Entry 1IQX (X-ray diffraction, 2.00 A resolution); this record covers chains A and B.

[Chain A (and B)]
Name: Co(ii)-substituted amine oxidase
Organism: Arthrobacter globiformis
Notes: EC 1.4.3.6; chain B of this document is another copy of the same molecule, construct and numbering; everything in this record applies to it too
Reference sequence: P46881 (PAOX_ARTGO); residues 1-638 here = UniProt positions 1-638
Chain sequence (638 residues; row label = number of the first residue in the row):
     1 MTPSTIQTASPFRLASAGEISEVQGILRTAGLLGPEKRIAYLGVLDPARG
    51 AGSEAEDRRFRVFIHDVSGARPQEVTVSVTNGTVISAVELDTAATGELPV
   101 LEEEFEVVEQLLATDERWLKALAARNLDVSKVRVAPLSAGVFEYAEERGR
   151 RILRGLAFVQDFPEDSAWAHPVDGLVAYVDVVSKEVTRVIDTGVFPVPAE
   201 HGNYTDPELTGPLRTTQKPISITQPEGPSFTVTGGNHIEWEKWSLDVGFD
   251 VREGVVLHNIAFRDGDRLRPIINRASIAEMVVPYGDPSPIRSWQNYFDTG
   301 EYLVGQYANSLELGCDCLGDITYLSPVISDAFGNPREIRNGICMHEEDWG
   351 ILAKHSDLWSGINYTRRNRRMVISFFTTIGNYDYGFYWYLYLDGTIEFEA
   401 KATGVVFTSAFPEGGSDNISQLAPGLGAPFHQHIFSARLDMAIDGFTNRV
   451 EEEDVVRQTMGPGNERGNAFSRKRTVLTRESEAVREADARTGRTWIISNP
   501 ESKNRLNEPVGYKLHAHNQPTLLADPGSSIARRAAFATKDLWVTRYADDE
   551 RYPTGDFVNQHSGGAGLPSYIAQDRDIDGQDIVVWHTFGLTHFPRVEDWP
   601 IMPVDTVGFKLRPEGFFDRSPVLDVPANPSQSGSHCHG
Disordered / not traced: 1-8, 629-638
Sequence notes: modified residue (382)
Modified / non-standard residues: Tyr382 (5-(2-carboxy-2-aminoethyl)-2-hydroxy-1,4-benzoquinone; TPQ)
Curated features (UniProtKB/Swiss-Prot):
  - active site: Asp298 (Proton acceptor), Tyr382 (Schiff-base intermediate with substrate)
  - binding site (substrate): Tyr296 to Tyr307, Ile379 to Tyr384
  - binding site (Cu cation): His431, His433, His592
  - modified residue: Tyr382 (2',4',5'-topaquinone)
  - mutagenesis: Tyr382 (Y382F: Loss of activity)
Cystine bridges: Cys317-Cys343
Ion coordination: Co2+: His431, His433, His592

[How chain A and chain B interact]
Residue-residue contacts (310):
  Arg133(A) with Trp359(B)
  Val134(A) with Trp359(B)
  Ala135(A) with Trp359(B)
  Phe142(A) with Arg466(B)
  Glu143(A) with Arg466(B), salt bridge
  Tyr144(A) with Arg466(B), hydrogen bond
  Gln160(A) with Trp359(B), hydrogen bond (side chain-backbone); Ser360(B)
  Pro163(A) with Trp359(B); Ser360(B)
  Glu164(A) with Ser360(B); Ile362(B)
  Asp165(A) with Ser360(B)
  Ala167(A) with Trp359(B), hydrophobic
  Trp168(A) with Asp357(B), hydrogen bond; Trp359(B), hydrophobic
  Glu200(A) with Arg505(B), salt bridge
  Tyr204(A) with His355(B); Tyr364(B), hydrophobic; Leu623(B), hydrophobic
  Thr205(A) with Ile362(B); Tyr364(B)
  Leu209(A) with Arg619(B); Leu623(B), hydrophobic
  Thr210(A) with Leu623(B); Asp624(B)
  Pro212(A) with Asp624(B)
  Leu213(A) with Leu623(B); Asp624(B)
  Arg214(A) with Glu241(B), salt bridge; Lys242(B); Leu392(B); Pro621(B), hydrogen bond (side chain-backbone); Val622(B); Asp624(B), salt bridge; Val625(B); Pro626(B)
  Thr216(A) with Ser229(B); Glu241(B), hydrogen bond
  Gln217(A) with Ser229(B); Glu241(B), hydrogen bond; Arg369(B); Leu392(B); Val625(B); Asn628(B), hydrogen bond
  Lys218(A) with Gln224(B); Glu226(B); Gly227(B); Ser229(B), hydrogen bond (backbone-side chain); Arg369(B), hydrogen bond (backbone-side chain)
  Pro219(A) with Gln224(B), hydrogen bond (backbone-side chain); Pro225(B); Glu226(B)
  Ile220(A) with Thr223(B); Gln224(B); Asp348(B)
  Ser221(A) with Ser221(B); Ile222(B); Thr223(B), hydrogen bond (backbone-backbone); Pro225(B)
  Ile222(A) with Ser221(B)
  Thr223(A) with Ile220(B); Ser221(B), hydrogen bond (backbone-backbone)
  Gln224(A) with Lys218(B); Pro219(B), hydrogen bond (side chain-backbone); Ile220(B)
  Pro225(A) with Pro219(B), hydrophobic
  Glu226(A) with Lys218(B); Pro219(B)
  Gly227(A) with Lys218(B)
  Pro228(A) with Lys218(B)
  Ser229(A) with Thr216(B); Gln217(B); Lys218(B), hydrogen bond (side chain-backbone)
  Glu241(A) with Arg214(B), salt bridge; Thr216(B), hydrogen bond; Gln217(B), hydrogen bond
  Lys242(A) with Arg214(B)
  Tyr284(A) with Asn468(B)
  Gly285(A) with Asn468(B); Ala469(B); Phe470(B), hydrogen bond (backbone-backbone)
  Asp286(A) with Asn468(B)
  Pro287(A) with Gly463(B); Asn468(B); Ala469(B), hydrophobic
  Pro289(A) with Arg466(B)
  Ser292(A) with Arg466(B), hydrogen bond; Asn468(B)
  Trp293(A) with Arg466(B)
  Asn309(A) with Lys354(B)
  Gly314(A) with Arg367(B)
  Cys315(A) with Ile351(B); Arg367(B), hydrogen bond (backbone-side chain)
  Asp316(A) with Ile351(B); Lys354(B), salt bridge; Thr365(B); Arg367(B), hydrogen bond (backbone-side chain)
  Cys317(A) with Arg367(B)
  Leu318(A) with Asp348(B); Arg367(B)
  Glu347(A) with Ile220(B)
  Asp348(A) with Ile220(B); Leu318(B)
  Trp349(A) with Trp349(B), hydrophobic
  Ile351(A) with Cys315(B); Asp316(B); Val604(B)
  Leu352(A) with Pro603(B); Val604(B), hydrogen bond (backbone-backbone)
  Ala353(A) with Thr403(B); Met602(B)
  Lys354(A) with Asn309(B); Asp316(B), salt bridge; Phe376(B); Asp383(B); Thr403(B), hydrogen bond (backbone-side chain); Gly404(B), hydrogen bond (backbone-backbone)
  His355(A) with Tyr204(B); Gly380(B); Asn381(B), hydrogen bond (side chain-backbone); Asp383(B), salt bridge; Gly404(B); Val405(B); Ile601(B)
  Ser356(A) with Thr378(B); Asp383(B), hydrogen bond (backbone-side chain)
  Asp357(A) with Trp168(B), hydrogen bond
  Trp359(A) with Arg133(B); Val134(B); Ala135(B); Gln160(B), hydrogen bond (backbone-side chain); Pro163(B); Ala167(B), hydrophobic; Trp168(B), hydrophobic
  Ser360(A) with Gln160(B); Pro163(B); Glu164(B); Asp165(B)
  Ile362(A) with Glu164(B); Thr205(B)
  Tyr364(A) with Tyr204(B), hydrophobic; Thr205(B); Ile601(B), hydrophobic
  Thr365(A) with Asp316(B)
  Arg367(A) with Gly314(B); Cys315(B), hydrogen bond (side chain-backbone); Asp316(B), hydrogen bond (side chain-backbone); Cys317(B); Leu318(B)
  Arg369(A) with Lys218(B), hydrogen bond (side chain-backbone); Ile220(B)
  Phe376(A) with Lys354(B)
  Thr378(A) with Ser356(B)
  Gly380(A) with His355(B)
  Asn381(A) with His355(B), hydrogen bond (backbone-side chain)
  Asp383(A) with Lys354(B); His355(B), salt bridge; Ser356(B), hydrogen bond (side chain-backbone)
  Tyr387(A) with Ile351(B)
  Leu392(A) with Arg214(B); Gln217(B)
  Thr403(A) with Ala353(B); Lys354(B), hydrogen bond (side chain-backbone)
  Gly404(A) with Lys354(B), hydrogen bond (backbone-backbone); His355(B)
  Val405(A) with His355(B)
  Asp417(A) with Ser471(B), hydrogen bond (backbone-side chain)
  Asn418(A) with Gln458(B), hydrogen bond; Ala469(B); Phe470(B), hydrogen bond (side chain-backbone)
  Gln421(A) with Leu506(B)
  Leu422(A) with Leu506(B)
  Ala423(A) with Arg505(B); Leu506(B)
  Pro424(A) with Arg505(B); Leu506(B)
  Phe430(A) with Phe470(B); Arg472(B)
  His431(A) with Phe470(B)
  Gln432(A) with Phe470(B)
  Val455(A) with Leu523(B), hydrophobic; Phe593(B), hydrophobic
  Arg457(A) with Leu523(B), hydrogen bond (side chain-backbone); Ala524(B), hydrogen bond (side chain-backbone); Pro526(B)
  Gln458(A) with Asn418(B); Asp525(B)
  Thr459(A) with Asp525(B)
  Met460(A) with Asp525(B), hydrogen bond (backbone-side chain); Gly527(B); Ser528(B)
  Gly463(A) with Pro287(B)
  Arg466(A) with Phe142(B); Glu143(B), salt bridge; Tyr144(B), hydrogen bond; Pro289(B); Ser292(B), hydrogen bond; Trp293(B); Ser528(B)
  Gly467(A) with Ala524(B); Asp525(B), hydrogen bond (backbone-backbone); Ser528(B)
  Asn468(A) with Tyr284(B); Gly285(B); Asp286(B); Pro287(B); Ser292(B)
  Ala469(A) with Gly285(B); Pro287(B); Asn418(B)
  Phe470(A) with Gly285(B), hydrogen bond (backbone-backbone); Asn418(B), hydrogen bond (backbone-side chain); Phe430(B); His431(B); Gln432(B); Leu523(B), hydrophobic; Thr591(B); Phe593(B), hydrophobic
  Ser471(A) with Asp417(B), hydrogen bond (side chain-backbone); Phe593(B)
  Arg472(A) with Phe593(B)
  Glu486(A) with Arg490(B), salt bridge
  Ala487(A) with Arg490(B), hydrogen bond (backbone-side chain)
  Ala489(A) with Ala489(B), hydrophobic; Asn518(B); Pro520(B)
  Arg490(A) with Pro520(B)
  Gly492(A) with Pro520(B)
  Arg505(A) with Glu200(B), salt bridge; Ala423(B); Pro424(B)
  Leu506(A) with Gln421(B); Leu422(B); Ala423(B); Val596(B), hydrophobic
  Asn518(A) with Ala489(B)
  Pro520(A) with Ala489(B); Arg490(B); Gly492(B)
  Leu522(A) with Arg457(B)
  Leu523(A) with Val455(B), hydrophobic; Arg457(B), hydrogen bond (backbone-side chain); Phe470(B), hydrophobic
  Ala524(A) with Arg457(B), hydrogen bond (backbone-side chain); Gly467(B)
  Asp525(A) with Gln458(B); Thr459(B); Met460(B), hydrogen bond (side chain-backbone); Gly467(B), hydrogen bond (backbone-backbone)
  Pro526(A) with Arg457(B)
  Ser528(A) with Arg466(B); Gly467(B)
  Thr591(A) with Phe470(B)
  Phe593(A) with Val455(B), hydrophobic; Phe470(B), hydrophobic; Ser471(B); Arg472(B)
  Arg595(A) with Arg612(B); Pro613(B), hydrogen bond (side chain-backbone); Glu614(B)
  Val596(A) with Leu506(B), hydrophobic; Phe617(B); Asp618(B); Arg619(B); Ser620(B)
  Glu597(A) with Pro613(B); Glu614(B); Gly615(B), hydrogen bond (side chain-backbone); Phe616(B), hydrogen bond (side chain-backbone); Phe617(B), hydrogen bond (side chain-backbone); Ser620(B)
  Trp599(A) with Arg619(B); Ser620(B), hydrogen bond (backbone-backbone)
  Pro600(A) with Leu623(B), hydrophobic
  Ile601(A) with His355(B); Tyr364(B), hydrophobic
  Met602(A) with Ala353(B)
  Pro603(A) with Leu352(B)
  Val604(A) with Ile351(B); Leu352(B), hydrogen bond (backbone-backbone); Arg612(B)
  Arg612(A) with Arg595(B); Val604(B)
  Pro613(A) with Arg595(B), hydrogen bond (backbone-side chain); Glu597(B)
  Glu614(A) with Arg595(B); Glu597(B)
  Gly615(A) with Glu597(B), hydrogen bond (backbone-side chain)
  Phe616(A) with Glu597(B), hydrogen bond (backbone-side chain)
  Phe617(A) with Val596(B); Glu597(B), hydrogen bond (backbone-side chain)
  Asp618(A) with Val596(B)
  Arg619(A) with Leu209(B); Val596(B); Trp599(B)
  Ser620(A) with Val596(B); Glu597(B); Trp599(B), hydrogen bond (backbone-backbone)
  Pro621(A) with Arg214(B), hydrogen bond (backbone-side chain)
  Leu623(A) with Thr210(B); Leu213(B); Pro600(B), hydrophobic
  Asp624(A) with Thr210(B); Pro212(B); Leu213(B); Arg214(B), salt bridge
  Val625(A) with Arg214(B)
  Pro626(A) with Leu213(B), hydrophobic; Arg214(B)
Other interface residues (no listed pair), chain A (154 interface residues in all): Phe158, Tyr178, Glu346, Asp393, Lys401, Ser420, Glu453, Asn464, Asp488, Thr491, Asn504, Gln519, Gly527, Asp605, Val622, Asn628
Other interface residues (no listed pair), chain B (151 interface residues in all): Phe158, Pro228, Glu346, Glu347, Gly350, Tyr387, Asp393, Ser420, Glu453, Asn464, Glu486, Thr491, Asn504, Gln519, Leu522, Asp605

[Overview]
154 residues of chain A and 151 residues of chain B are in contact; the contacts include 63 hydrogen bonds and
13 salt bridges. Polar contacts include Glu143(A)-Arg466(B), Glu200(A)-Arg505(B) and Arg214(A)-Glu241(B).
Both chains are Co(ii)-substituted amine oxidase (Arthrobacter globiformis). Entry 1IQX (Crystal structure of
cobalt-substituted amine oxidase from arthrobacter globiformis) was determined by X-ray diffraction, deposited
together with 1IQY and 1IU7.
